PDB entry 4QW5 | X-ray diffraction, 3.00 A resolution | chains F and G of the 28 polymer chains in the assembly

== Chain F ==
Molecule: Probable proteasome subunit alpha type-7
From: Saccharomyces cerevisiae
Notes: EC 3.4.25.1
UniProt: P21242 (PSA7_YEAST); residues -3 to 284 here correspond to UniProt positions 1-288 (UniProt number = residue number + 4)
Amino-acid sequence (288 residues; row label = number of the first residue in the row; numbers below 1 keep their minus sign (Met-3 is residue -3)):
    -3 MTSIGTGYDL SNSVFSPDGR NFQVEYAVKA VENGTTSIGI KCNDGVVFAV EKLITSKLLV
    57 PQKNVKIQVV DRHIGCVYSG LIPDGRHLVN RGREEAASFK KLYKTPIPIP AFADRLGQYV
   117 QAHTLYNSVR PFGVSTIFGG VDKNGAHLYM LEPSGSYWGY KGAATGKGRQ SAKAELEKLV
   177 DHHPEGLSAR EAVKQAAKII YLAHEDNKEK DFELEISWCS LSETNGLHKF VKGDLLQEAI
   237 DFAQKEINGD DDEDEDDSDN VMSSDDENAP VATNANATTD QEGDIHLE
Not modelled in the structure: -3 to 1, 245-284
UniProt features mapped onto this chain:
  - modified residue: Thr-2 (N-acetylthreonine)

== Chain G ==
Molecule: Proteasome subunit alpha type-1
From: Saccharomyces cerevisiae
Notes: EC 3.4.25.1
UniProt: P21243 (PSA1_YEAST); residues -8 to 243 here correspond to UniProt positions 1-252 (UniProt number = residue number + 9)
Amino-acid sequence (252 residues; numbered -8 to 243; the number before each row is that of its first residue; numbers below 1 keep their minus sign (Met-8 is residue -8)):
    -8 MSGAAAASAA GYDRHITIFS PEGRLYQVEY AFKATNQTNI NSLAVRGKDC TVVISQKKVP
    52 DKLLDPTTVS YIFCISRTIG MVVNGPIPDA RNAALRAKAE AAEFRYKYGY DMPCDVLAKR
   112 MANLSQIYTQ RAYMRPLGVI LTFVSVDEEL GPSIYKTDPA GYYVGYKATA TGPKQQEITT
   172 NLENHFKKSK IDHINEESWE KVVEFAITHM IDALGTEFSK NDLEVGVATK DKFFTLSAEN
   232 IEERLVAIAE QD
Not modelled in the structure: -8 to 1, 243
Ion coordination: Mg2+: Thr8, Arg122, Met125

== Chain F / chain G interface ==
Contacting residue pairs (61):
  Thr2(F) with His6(G), hydrogen bond (backbone-side chain)
  Gly3(F) with His6(G)
  Tyr4(F) with Arg5(G); His6(G); Tyr21(G)
  Ser9(F) with Arg126(G)
  Val10(F) with His6(G); Gln18(G)
  Phe11(F) with Gln18(G), hydrogen bond (backbone-side chain); Tyr21(G); Ala22(G), hydrophobic; Arg126(G); Pro127(G)
  Ser12(F) with Tyr21(G)
  Pro13(F) with Tyr21(G), hydrophobic; Lys24(G), hydrogen bond (backbone-side chain)
  Asp14(F) with Lys24(G)
  Gly15(F) with Tyr21(G); Ala25(G)
  Lys37(F) with Asp56(G), salt bridge
  Asp110(F) with Arg82(G)
  Gln114(F) with Arg82(G), hydrogen bond (side chain-backbone); Asn83(G); Leu86(G)
  Gln117(F) with Pro79(G); Asp80(G); Asn83(G), hydrogen bond; Arg126(G), hydrogen bond
  Thr120(F) with Arg126(G), hydrogen bond (backbone-side chain)
  Leu121(F) with Tyr124(G); Arg126(G); Leu128(G), hydrophobic
  Tyr122(F) with Tyr124(G); Met125(G), hydrophobic
  Ser150(F) with Pro79(G)
  Gly151(F) with Pro79(G)
  Ser152(F) with Ile78(G); Pro79(G)
  Tyr153(F) with Arg82(G), hydrogen bond (backbone-side chain)
  Trp154(F) with Leu55(G), hydrophobic; Thr59(G); Val60(G), hydrophobic; Ser61(G); Tyr62(G); Ile78(G), hydrophobic; Arg82(G)
  Gly155(F) with Leu55(G); Asp56(G), hydrogen bond (backbone-backbone); Thr59(G), hydrogen bond (backbone-side chain)
  Tyr156(F) with Leu54(G); Leu55(G); Asp56(G)
  Lys157(F) with Lys53(G); Leu54(G), hydrogen bond (backbone-backbone); Leu55(G)
  Gly158(F) with Leu54(G)
  Leu172(F) with Leu54(G)
  Glu173(F) with Lys53(G); Leu54(G)
  Val176(F) with Leu54(G), hydrophobic
  Asp177(F) with Lys53(G), salt bridge
Interface residues without a listed pair, chain F (32 interface residues in all): Tyr145, Lys169
Interface residues without a listed pair, chain G (29 interface residues in all): Asp52, Pro57, Gly129

== Overview ==
Chain F and chain G form an interface of 32 and 29 residues respectively; the contacts include 11 hydrogen
bonds and 2 salt bridges. Polar pairs include Lys37(F)-Asp56(G), Asp177(F)-Lys53(G) and Thr2(F)-His6(G).
Thr8(G), Arg122(G) and Met125(G) coordinate Mg2+.
Here chain F is Probable proteasome subunit alpha type-7 and chain G is Proteasome subunit alpha type-1, both
from Saccharomyces cerevisiae. Entry 4QW5 (yCP beta5-M45A mutant in complex with carfilzomib) was determined
by X-ray diffraction, deposited together with 4QUX, 4QUY, 4QV0, 4QV1, 4QV3, 4QV4 and 42 further entries.
